PDB entry 3D24 | X-ray diffraction, 2.11 A resolution | chains C and D of the 4 polymer chains in the assembly

# Chain C
Molecule: Steroid hormone receptor ERR1
Organism: Homo sapiens
Notes: fragment: Ligand binding domain: Residues 278-519
UniProt: P11474 (ERR1_HUMAN); residues 192-423 here correspond to UniProt positions 288-519 (UniProt number = residue number + 96)
Sequence (253 residues; each row starts with the number of its first residue):
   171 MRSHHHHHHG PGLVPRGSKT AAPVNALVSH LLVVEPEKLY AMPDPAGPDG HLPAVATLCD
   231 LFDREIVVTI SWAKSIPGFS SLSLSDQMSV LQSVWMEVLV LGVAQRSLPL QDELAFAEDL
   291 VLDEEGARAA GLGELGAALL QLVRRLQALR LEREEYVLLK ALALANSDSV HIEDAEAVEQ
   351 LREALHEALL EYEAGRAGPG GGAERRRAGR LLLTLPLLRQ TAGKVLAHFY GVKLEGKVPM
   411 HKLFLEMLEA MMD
Disordered / not traced: 171-191, 214-222, 368-374
Differences from the reference sequence: expression tag (171-191)

# Chain D
Molecule: Peroxisome proliferator-activated receptor gamma coactivator 1-alpha
UniProt: Q9UBK2 (PRGC1_HUMAN); residues 198-219 here = UniProt positions 198-219
Sequence (22 residues; numbered 198 to 219; the number before each row is that of its first residue):
   198 QQQKPQRRPC SELLKYLTTN DD
Disordered / not traced: 198-204, 219

# How chain C and chain D interact
Residue-residue contacts (31; chain C residue first):
  Val237(C) - Tyr213(D)
  Ile240(C) - Leu210(D)  hydrophobic
  Ile240(C) - Tyr213(D)  hydrophobic
  Lys244(C) - Tyr213(D)  hydrogen bond (side chain-backbone)
  Lys244(C) - Leu214(D)  hydrogen bond (side chain-backbone)
  Lys244(C) - Thr216(D)  hydrogen bond (side chain-backbone)
  Leu254(C) - Leu211(D)  hydrophobic
  Leu254(C) - Thr215(D)
  Gln257(C) - Leu214(D)
  Met258(C) - Cys207(D)  hydrophobic
  Met258(C) - Leu210(D)  hydrophobic
  Met258(C) - Leu211(D)
  Met258(C) - Leu214(D)  hydrophobic
  Leu261(C) - Leu214(D)  hydrophobic
  Gln262(C) - Arg205(D)  hydrogen bond
  Gln262(C) - Pro206(D)
  Gln262(C) - Cys207(D)
  Gln262(C) - Leu210(D)
  His341(C) - Arg205(D)  hydrogen bond
  Lys412(C) - Ser208(D)
  Lys412(C) - Glu209(D)  salt bridge
  Leu413(C) - Glu209(D)
  Leu413(C) - Leu210(D)
  Leu413(C) - Tyr213(D)  hydrophobic
  Glu416(C) - Pro206(D)
  Glu416(C) - Cys207(D)
  Glu416(C) - Ser208(D)  hydrogen bond (side chain-backbone)
  Glu416(C) - Glu209(D)  hydrogen bond (side chain-backbone)
  Glu416(C) - Leu210(D)  hydrogen bond (side chain-backbone)
  Ala420(C) - Arg205(D)  hydrogen bond (backbone-side chain)
  Asp423(C) - Arg205(D)  salt bridge
Interface residues without a listed pair, chain C (16 interface residues in all): Phe249, Met417
Interface residues without a listed pair, chain D (12 interface residues in all): Asn217

# In short
16 residues of chain C and 12 residues of chain D are in contact; the contacts include 9 hydrogen bonds and 2
salt bridges. Polar contacts include Lys412(C)-Glu209(D), Asp423(C)-Arg205(D) and Lys244(C)-Tyr213(D).
Here chain C is Steroid hormone receptor ERR1 (Homo sapiens) and chain D is Peroxisome proliferator-activated
receptor gamma coactivator 1-alpha. Entry 3D24 (Crystal structure of ligand-binding domain of estrogen-related
receptor alpha (ERRalpha) in complex with the peroxisome proliferators-activated ...) was determined by X-ray
diffraction.
